PDB entry 5TON | X-ray diffraction, 1.40 A resolution | chains A and B

== Chain A (and B) ==
Protein: Aspartate aminotransferase, cytoplasmic
Organism: Sus scrofa
Notes: EC 2.6.1.1, 2.6.1.3; chain B of this document is another copy of the same molecule, construct and numbering; everything in this record applies to it too
Reference sequence: P00503 (AATC_PIG); residues 0-412 here correspond to UniProt positions 1-413 (UniProt number = residue number + 1)
Chain sequence (414 residues; each row starts with the number of its first residue; numbers below 1 keep their minus sign (Gly-1 is residue -1)):
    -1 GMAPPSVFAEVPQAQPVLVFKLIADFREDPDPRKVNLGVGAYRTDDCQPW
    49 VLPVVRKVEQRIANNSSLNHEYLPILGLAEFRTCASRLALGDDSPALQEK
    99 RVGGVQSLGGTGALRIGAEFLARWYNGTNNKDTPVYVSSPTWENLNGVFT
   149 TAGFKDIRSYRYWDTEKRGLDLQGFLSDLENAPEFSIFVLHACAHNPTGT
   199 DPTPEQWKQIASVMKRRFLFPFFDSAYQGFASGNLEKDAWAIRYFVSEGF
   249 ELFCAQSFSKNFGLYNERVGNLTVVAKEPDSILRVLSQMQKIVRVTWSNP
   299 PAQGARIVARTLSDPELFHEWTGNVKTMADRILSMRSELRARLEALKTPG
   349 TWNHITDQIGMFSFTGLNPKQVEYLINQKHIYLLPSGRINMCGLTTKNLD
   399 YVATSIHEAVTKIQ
Modified residues: Lys258 ((2S)-2-amino-6-[[3-hydroxy-2-methyl-5-(phosphonooxymethyl)pyridin-4-yl]methylideneamino]hexanoic acid; LLP)
Differences from the reference sequence: expression tag (-1); conflict Asn63 (Asp64 in P00503), Gln288 (Glu289 in P00503), Gln376 (Glu377 in P00503); engineered mutation Leu143 (His144 in P00503)
Swiss-Prot annotation at these positions:
  - binding site (L-aspartate): Gly38, Trp140, Asn194, Arg386
  - modified residue: Lys258 (N6-(pyridoxal phosphate)lysine)
What the authors report for this chain:
  - contacts within the chain: Thr139-His189 (hydrogen bond), His189-Asp222 (water-mediated contact)
  - mutagenesis - H143L, H143L/H189L, D222T: decreased catalytic activity
  - catalytic residues: Asp222 (from molecular simulation)
  - mutagenesis - D222T (4-fold): increased binding to l-Asp

== Chain A / chain B interface ==
Pairs across the interface (147):
  Pro2(A) - Lys275(B)
  Pro3(A) - Lys275(B)
  Ser4(A) - Glu249(B)  hydrogen bond
  Ser4(A) - Lys275(B)
  Ser4(A) - Ser279(B)
  Val5(A) - Tyr123(B)  hydrophobic
  Val5(A) - Glu249(B)  hydrogen bond (backbone-side chain)
  Phe6(A) - Phe118(B)  hydrophobic
  Phe6(A) - Glu249(B)
  Phe6(A) - Phe251(B)  hydrophobic
  Phe6(A) - Val273(B)
  Phe6(A) - Ala274(B)  hydrophobic
  Phe6(A) - Ser279(B)
  Phe6(A) - Arg282(B)  hydrogen bond (backbone-side chain)
  Phe6(A) - Val283(B)  hydrophobic
  Ala7(A) - Arg282(B)
  Val9(A) - Phe118(B)  hydrophobic
  Val9(A) - Arg282(B)  hydrogen bond (backbone-side chain)
  Val9(A) - Gln286(B)
  Pro10(A) - Trp122(B)
  Pro10(A) - Arg282(B)
  Pro10(A) - Ser285(B)
  Pro10(A) - Gln286(B)  hydrogen bond (backbone-side chain)
  Gln11(A) - Leu281(B)
  Gln11(A) - Arg282(B)
  Gln11(A) - Ser285(B)
  Ala12(A) - Ser285(B)  hydrogen bond (backbone-side chain)
  Ala12(A) - Gln286(B)
  Ala12(A) - Lys289(B)
  Val15(A) - Arg292(B)
  Ala39(A) - Glu69(B)
  Arg41(A) - Glu69(B)  salt bridge
  Pro47(A) - Asn67(B)
  Pro47(A) - Glu69(B)
  Arg54(A) - Ser64(B)  hydrogen bond (side chain-backbone)
  Glu57(A) - His68(B)  salt bridge
  Gln58(A) - Ala61(B)  hydrogen bond (side chain-backbone)
  Ala61(A) - Gln58(B)  hydrogen bond (backbone-side chain)
  Ala61(A) - Ala61(B)  hydrophobic
  Ser64(A) - Arg54(B)  hydrogen bond (backbone-side chain)
  Asn67(A) - Pro47(B)
  Asn67(A) - Asn264(B)  hydrogen bond (backbone-side chain)
  His68(A) - Glu57(B)  salt bridge
  His68(A) - Gly261(B)
  His68(A) - Leu262(B)
  His68(A) - Tyr263(B)
  His68(A) - Asn264(B)  hydrogen bond
  His68(A) - Glu265(B)  salt bridge
  Glu69(A) - Ala39(B)
  Glu69(A) - Arg41(B)  salt bridge
  Glu69(A) - Pro47(B)
  Glu69(A) - Tyr263(B)
  Glu69(A) - Asn264(B)  hydrogen bond (backbone-side chain)
  Tyr70(A) - Ser257(B)
  Tyr70(A) - Lys258(B)
  Tyr70(A) - Tyr263(B)
  Tyr70(A) - Arg266(B)
  Leu106(A) - Leu106(B)  hydrophobic
  Leu106(A) - Trp295(B)  hydrophobic
  Thr109(A) - Arg292(B)
  Thr109(A) - Ser296(B)
  Gly110(A) - Thr294(B)
  Arg113(A) - Arg113(B)
  Arg113(A) - Val293(B)  hydrogen bond (side chain-backbone)
  Arg113(A) - Thr294(B)  hydrogen bond
  Phe118(A) - Phe6(B)  hydrophobic
  Phe118(A) - Val9(B)  hydrophobic
  Arg121(A) - Thr149(B)
  Trp122(A) - Pro10(B)
  Tyr123(A) - Val5(B)  hydrophobic
  Asn142(A) - Arg292(B)  hydrogen bond (side chain-backbone)
  Asn142(A) - Val293(B)
  Gly145(A) - Val293(B)
  Val146(A) - Val293(B)
  Thr149(A) - Arg121(B)
  Thr149(A) - Val293(B)
  Glu249(A) - Ser4(B)  hydrogen bond
  Glu249(A) - Val5(B)  hydrogen bond (side chain-backbone)
  Glu249(A) - Phe6(B)
  Phe251(A) - Phe6(B)  hydrophobic
  Ser257(A) - Tyr70(B)
  Lys258(A) - Tyr70(B)
  Gly261(A) - His68(B)
  Leu262(A) - His68(B)
  Tyr263(A) - His68(B)
  Tyr263(A) - Glu69(B)
  Tyr263(A) - Tyr70(B)
  Asn264(A) - Asn67(B)  hydrogen bond (side chain-backbone)
  Asn264(A) - His68(B)  hydrogen bond
  Asn264(A) - Glu69(B)  hydrogen bond (side chain-backbone)
  Asn264(A) - Pro298(B)
  Asn264(A) - Pro299(B)
  Asn264(A) - Ala300(B)  hydrogen bond (backbone-backbone)
  Asn264(A) - Arg304(B)
  Glu265(A) - His68(B)  salt bridge
  Glu265(A) - Pro299(B)
  Glu265(A) - Ala300(B)  hydrogen bond (side chain-backbone)
  Glu265(A) - Gln301(B)  hydrogen bond (side chain-backbone)
  Arg266(A) - Tyr70(B)
  Arg266(A) - Trp295(B)  hydrogen bond (side chain-backbone)
  Arg266(A) - Ser296(B)
  Arg266(A) - Asn297(B)  hydrogen bond (side chain-backbone)
  Arg266(A) - Pro298(B)
  Arg266(A) - Pro299(B)
  Val273(A) - Phe6(B)
  Ala274(A) - Phe6(B)  hydrophobic
  Lys275(A) - Ala1(B)
  Lys275(A) - Pro2(B)  hydrogen bond (side chain-backbone)
  Ser279(A) - Phe6(B)
  Leu281(A) - Gln11(B)
  Arg282(A) - Phe6(B)  hydrogen bond (side chain-backbone)
  Arg282(A) - Ala7(B)
  Arg282(A) - Val9(B)  hydrogen bond (side chain-backbone)
  Arg282(A) - Pro10(B)
  Arg282(A) - Gln11(B)
  Val283(A) - Phe6(B)  hydrophobic
  Ser285(A) - Pro10(B)
  Ser285(A) - Gln11(B)
  Ser285(A) - Ala12(B)  hydrogen bond (side chain-backbone)
  Gln286(A) - Val9(B)
  Gln286(A) - Pro10(B)  hydrogen bond (side chain-backbone)
  Gln286(A) - Ala12(B)
  Lys289(A) - Ala12(B)
  Arg292(A) - Thr109(B)
  Arg292(A) - Glu141(B)
  Arg292(A) - Asn142(B)  hydrogen bond (backbone-side chain)
  Val293(A) - Arg113(B)  hydrogen bond (backbone-side chain)
  Val293(A) - Asn142(B)
  Val293(A) - Gly145(B)
  Val293(A) - Val146(B)
  Val293(A) - Thr149(B)
  Thr294(A) - Gly110(B)
  Thr294(A) - Arg113(B)  hydrogen bond
  Thr294(A) - Thr294(B)
  Trp295(A) - Leu106(B)  hydrophobic
  Trp295(A) - Arg266(B)  hydrogen bond (backbone-side chain)
  Ser296(A) - Thr109(B)
  Ser296(A) - Arg266(B)
  Asn297(A) - Arg266(B)  hydrogen bond (backbone-side chain)
  Pro298(A) - Asn264(B)
  Pro298(A) - Arg266(B)
  Pro299(A) - Asn264(B)
  Pro299(A) - Arg266(B)
  Ala300(A) - Asn264(B)  hydrogen bond (backbone-backbone)
  Ala300(A) - Glu265(B)
  Gln301(A) - Glu265(B)  hydrogen bond (backbone-side chain)
  Arg304(A) - Asn264(B)
Also at the interface, not in a pair above, chain A (75 interface residues in all): Val49, Val53, Asn62, Leu66, Leu71, Glu117, Phe216, Phe218, Val272
Also at the interface, not in a pair above, chain B (78 interface residues in all): Pro3, Glu8, Gly38, Val49, Val53, Leu66, Leu71, Trp140, Phe183, Phe218, Val272, Glu276

== In short ==
The interface between chain A and chain B involves 75 residues on one side and 78 on the other; the contacts
include 38 hydrogen bonds and 6 salt bridges. Polar pairs include Arg41(A)-Glu69(B), Glu57(A)-His68(B) and
His68(A)-Glu265(B). The paper reports the catalytic residue Asp222(A); H143L, H143L/H189L and D222T of chain A
reduce catalytic activity.
Chain A and chain B are both Aspartate aminotransferase, cytoplasmic (Sus scrofa); the structure, Crystal
structure of AAT H143L mutant, was determined by X-ray diffraction, deposited together with 5TOQ, 5TOR and
5TOT.
